Entry 1BCP (X-ray diffraction, 2.70 A resolution); this record covers chains E and F of the 6 polymer chains in the assembly.

Chain E:
Molecule: Pertussis toxin
From: Bordetella pertussis
Notes: EC 2.4.2.-
Reference sequence: P0A3R5 (TOX4_BORPE); residues 1-110 here correspond to UniProt positions 43-152 (UniProt number = residue number + 42)
Amino-acid sequence (110 residues; each row starts with the number of its first residue):
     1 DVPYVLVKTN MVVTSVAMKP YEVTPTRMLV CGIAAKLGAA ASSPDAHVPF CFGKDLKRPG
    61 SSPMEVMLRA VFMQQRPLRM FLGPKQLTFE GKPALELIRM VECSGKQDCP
Disulfide bonds: C31-C51, C103-C109
Residues lining bound ligands: ATP (adenosine-5'-triphosphate): V16, M18, K54, G60, S61, E65, R69, F72

Chain F:
Molecule: Pertussis toxin
From: Bordetella pertussis
Notes: EC 2.4.2.-
Reference sequence: P04981 (TOX5_BORPE); residues 1-99 here correspond to UniProt positions 35-133 (UniProt number = residue number + 34)
Amino-acid sequence (99 residues; each row starts with the number of its first residue):
     1 GLPTHLYKNF TVQELALKLK GKNQEFCLTA FMSGRSLVRA CLSDAGHEHD TWFDTMLGFA
    61 ISAYALKSRI ALTVEDSPYP GTPGDLLELQ ICPLNGYCE
Unresolved in the structure: 1
Disulfide bonds: C27-C41, C92-C98
Residues lining bound ligands: ATP (adenosine-5'-triphosphate): D54, T55, G58, F59, S62, L66, I91

Chain E / chain F interface:
Contacting residue pairs (34):
  T14(E) with P93(F)
  S15(E) with Q90(F), hydrogen bond; I91(F), hydrogen bond (side chain-backbone); C92(F); P93(F)
  V16(E) with F59(F); Q90(F); I91(F), hydrogen bond (backbone-backbone)
  A17(E) with L89(F); Q90(F)
  M18(E) with M56(F), hydrophobic; F59(F), hydrophobic; E88(F); L89(F), hydrogen bond (backbone-backbone)
  K19(E) with E88(F)
  P20(E) with L87(F); E88(F)
  P25(E) with D50(F)
  T26(E) with H49(F)
  M28(E) with W52(F), hydrophobic; T55(F)
  H47(E) with E99(F), salt bridge
  K54(E) with T55(F)
  L56(E) with H49(F); T51(F), hydrogen bond (backbone-side chain); W52(F)
  K57(E) with H49(F), hydrogen bond (backbone-side chain); T51(F)
  R58(E) with T51(F), hydrogen bond (backbone-side chain)
  R69(E) with S62(F)
  F72(E) with I91(F), hydrophobic; L94(F), hydrophobic
  M73(E) with L66(F), hydrophobic
  F89(E) with Q90(F)
Interface residues without a listed pair, chain E (21 interface residues in all): D55, E90

In short:
Chain E and chain F form an interface of 21 and 18 residues respectively; the contacts include 7 hydrogen
bonds and 1 salt bridge. Among the polar pairs are H47(E)-E99(F), S15(E)-Q90(F) and S15(E)-I91(F). ATP is
bound between chain E and chain F.
Chain E is Pertussis toxin and chain F is Pertussis toxin, both from Bordetella pertussis; the structure,
Binary complex of pertussis toxin and ATP, was determined by X-ray diffraction.
